9MX8 - chains A and D of the 5 polymer chains in the assembly; structure by X-ray diffraction, 3.15 A resolution.

# Chain A (and D)
Protein: Friend leukemia integration 1 transcription factor
Organism: Homo sapiens
Notes: fragment: DNA-binding domain (residues 259-375); chain D of this document is another copy of the same molecule, construct and numbering; everything in this record applies to it too
UniProt: Q01543 (FLI1_HUMAN); numbering as in UniProt (aligned over 259-375)
Sequence (121 residues; row label = number of the first residue in the row):
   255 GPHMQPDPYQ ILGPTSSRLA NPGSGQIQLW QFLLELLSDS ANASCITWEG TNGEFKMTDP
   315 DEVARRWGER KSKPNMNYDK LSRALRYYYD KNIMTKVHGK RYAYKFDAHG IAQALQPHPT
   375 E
Disordered / not traced: 255-261, 275-280, 374-375 (chain D: 255-270, 276-278, 374-375)
Differences from the reference sequence: expression tag (255-258); engineered mutation Ala-362 (Phe in Q01543)
Curated features (UniProtKB/Swiss-Prot):
  - DNA-binding region: Ile-281 to Asp-361 (ETS)
  - natural variant: Arg-324 (R324W: In BDPLT21), Arg-337 (R337Q: In BDPLT21; R337W: In BDPLT21), Tyr-343 (Y343C: In BDPLT21), Lys-345 (K345E: In BDPLT21)

# How chain A and chain D interact
Residue-residue contacts - 6 pairs, chain A then chain D:
  Asp-315(A) / Asp-344(D)
  Pro-328(A) / Pro-373(D)  hydrophobic
  Asn-329(A) / Gln-367(D)
  Asn-331(A) / Asp-344(D)
  Asp-333(A) / Tyr-341(D)
  Lys-334(A) / Lys-345(D)
Also at the interface, not in a pair above, chain D (7 interface residues in all): Ala-368, Pro-371
The authors on this interface:
  - hot spots on chain A (mutagenesis) - N329E/D333G: abolished binding to another copy of this molecule

# Summary
6 residues of chain A and 7 residues of chain D are in contact. Curated annotation (UniProt) lists a
DNA-binding region on chain A. From the paper: N329E/D333G of chain A abolish binding to another copy of this
molecule.
Both chains are Friend leukemia integration 1 transcription factor (Homo sapiens). Entry 9MX8 (Crystal
structure of the DNA binding domain of FLI1 in complex with a DNA containing three ...) was determined by
X-ray diffraction, deposited together with 9CP6, 9MWY, 9MX9 and 9MXA.
